PDB entry 7WGL | X-ray diffraction, 2.09 A resolution | chain A

[Chain A]
Name: Peroxisome proliferator-activated receptor delta
From: Homo sapiens
UniProt: Q03181 (PPARD_HUMAN); residues 170-441 here = UniProt positions 170-441
Chain sequence (276 residues; numbered 166 to 441; the number before each row is that of its first residue):
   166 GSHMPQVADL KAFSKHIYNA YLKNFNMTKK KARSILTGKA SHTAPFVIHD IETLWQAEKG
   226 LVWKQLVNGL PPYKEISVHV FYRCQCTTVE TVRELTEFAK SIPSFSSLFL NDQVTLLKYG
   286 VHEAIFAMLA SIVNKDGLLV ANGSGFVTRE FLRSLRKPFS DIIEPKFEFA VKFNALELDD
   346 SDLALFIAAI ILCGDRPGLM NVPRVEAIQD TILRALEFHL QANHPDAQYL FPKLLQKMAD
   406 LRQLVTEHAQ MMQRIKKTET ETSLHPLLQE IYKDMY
Unresolved in the structure: 166-173, 205-208, 229-234, 441
Differences from the reference sequence: expression tag (166-169)
Small-molecule neighbours: PEM (2-[P-[2-P-chlorobenzamido)ethyl]phenoxy]-2-methylpropionic acid): Trp228, Val245, Phe246, Arg248, Cys249, Gln250, Thr252, Thr253, His287, Phe291, Leu294, Leu303, Val305, Val312, Ile328, His413, Met417, Leu433, Tyr437
Reported in the primary citation:
  - binding site for PEM: Thr253, His287, His413, Tyr437

[In short]
Ligands of chain A: compound PEM. From the paper: a binding site for PEM at Thr253, His287 and His413 among
others.
Chain A is Peroxisome proliferator-activated receptor delta (Homo sapiens); the structure, X-ray structure of
human PPAR delta ligand binding domain-bezafibrate co-crystals obtained by co-crystallization, was determined
by X-ray diffraction together with 7WGN, 7WGO, 7WGP and 7WGQ from the same study.
